PDB entry 8APJ | electron microscopy, 3.80 A resolution | chains C1 and D1 of the 42 polymer chains in the assembly

== Chain C1 ==
Name: ATP synthase subunit alpha, mitochondrial
From: Trypanosoma brucei brucei
UniProt: Q9GS23 (ATPA_TRYBB); residue numbers follow UniProt; this construct covers 1-584
Amino-acid sequence (584 residues; each row starts with the number of its first residue):
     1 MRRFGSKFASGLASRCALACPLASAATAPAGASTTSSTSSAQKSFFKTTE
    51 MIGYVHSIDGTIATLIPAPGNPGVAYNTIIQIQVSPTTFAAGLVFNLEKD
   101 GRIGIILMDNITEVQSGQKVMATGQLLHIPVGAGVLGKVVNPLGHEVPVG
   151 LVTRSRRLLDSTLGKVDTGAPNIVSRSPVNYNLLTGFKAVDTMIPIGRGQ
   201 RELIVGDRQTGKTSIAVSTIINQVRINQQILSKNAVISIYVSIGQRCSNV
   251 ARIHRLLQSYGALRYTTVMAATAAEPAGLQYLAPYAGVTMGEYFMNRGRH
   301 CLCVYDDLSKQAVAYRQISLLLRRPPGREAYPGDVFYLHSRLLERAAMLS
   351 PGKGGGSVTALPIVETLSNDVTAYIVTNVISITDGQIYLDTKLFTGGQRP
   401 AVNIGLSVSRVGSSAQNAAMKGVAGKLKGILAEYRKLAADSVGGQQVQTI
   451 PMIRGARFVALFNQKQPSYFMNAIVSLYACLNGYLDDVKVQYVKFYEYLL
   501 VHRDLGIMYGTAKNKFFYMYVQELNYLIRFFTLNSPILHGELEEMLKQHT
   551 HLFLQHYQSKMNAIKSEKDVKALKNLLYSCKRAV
Not modelled in the structure: 1-44, 152-160, 439-445
Ion coordination: Mg2+: Thr213 (together with ATP)
Residues lining bound ligands:
  - ATP (adenosine-5'-triphosphate), molecule 1: Asp207, Arg208, Gln209, Thr210, Gly211, Lys212, Thr213, Ser214, Gln245, Phe394, Arg399, Pro400, Gln464, Lys465
  - ATP, molecule 2: Ile380, Ser381, Val408, Arg410

== Chain D1 ==
Name: ATP synthase subunit beta, mitochondrial
From: Trypanosoma brucei brucei
Notes: EC 7.1.2.2
UniProt: Q9GPE9 (ATPB_TRYBB); numbering as in UniProt (aligned over 1-519)
Amino-acid sequence (519 residues; row label = number of the first residue in the row):
     1 MLTRFRSAVLRGAVSITGARAASTAPVADHKGRVGHVSQVIGAVVDVHFA
    51 DGVPPVLTALDVVDKLGRDEPLTLEIVQHLDAHTGRCIAMQTTDLLKLKA
   101 KVVSTGGNISVPVGRETLGRIFNVLGDAIDQRGPVGEKLRMPIHAVAPKL
   151 ADQAAEDAVLTTGIKVIDLILPYCKGGKIGLFGGAGVGKTVIIMELINNV
   201 AKGHGGFSVFAGVGERTREGTDLYLEMMQSKVIDLKGESKCVLVYGQMNE
   251 PPGARARVAQSALTMAEYFRDVEGQDVLLFIDNIFRFTQANSEVSALLGR
   301 IPAAVGYQPTLAEDLGQLQERITSTTKGSITSVQAVYVPADDITDPAPAT
   351 TFSHLDATTVLDRAVAESGIYPAVNPLECASRIMDPDVISVDHYNVAQDV
   401 VQMLTKYRELQDIIAVLGIDELSEEDKLIVDRARKLVKFLSQPFQVAEVF
   451 TGMTGHYVQLDDTIDSFSGLLMGTYDQVPEMAFYMVGGINSVLEKAKKMA
   501 EEAAELEKMRRARVAQASS
Not modelled in the structure: 1-26, 515-519
Ion coordination: Mg2+: Thr190 (together with ATP)
Residues lining bound ligands:
  - ATP (adenosine-5'-triphosphate), molecule 1: Gly184, Ala185, Gly186, Val187, Gly188, Lys189, Thr190, Val191, Glu215, Arg216, Tyr337, Tyr371, Phe444, Ala447, Phe450, Thr451
  - ATP, molecule 2: Ser381, Arg382, Met384, Tyr394

== Interface between chain C1 and chain D1 ==
Residue-residue contacts (91):
  Val74(C1) with Lys97(D1)
  Ala75(C1) with Leu95(D1), hydrophobic; Leu96(D1); Lys97(D1)
  Tyr76(C1) with Val40(D1), hydrophobic; Gly42(D1); Thr93(D1); Asp94(D1); Leu95(D1), hydrogen bond (backbone-backbone); Leu96(D1), hydrogen bond (backbone-backbone)
  Asn77(C1) with Asp94(D1), hydrogen bond
  Thr78(C1) with Leu95(D1)
  Phe95(C1) with Ile41(D1)
  Asn96(C1) with Val40(D1); Ile41(D1)
  Leu97(C1) with Gln39(D1); Val40(D1), hydrogen bond (backbone-backbone); Leu96(D1); Leu98(D1), hydrophobic
  Glu98(C1) with Ser38(D1); Gln39(D1); Leu98(D1)
  Lys99(C1) with Ser38(D1); Gln39(D1); Asp46(D1)
  Leu126(C1) with Asp94(D1); Leu95(D1), hydrophobic
  Asp167(C1) with Asp94(D1)
  Ala170(C1) with Asn249(D1)
  Asn172(C1) with Gln131(D1)
  Ile173(C1) with Ile121(D1), hydrophobic; Ile129(D1), hydrophobic; Thr217(D1); Gly220(D1); Thr221(D1), hydrogen bond (backbone-side chain); Tyr245(D1), hydrophobic
  Val174(C1) with Ile121(D1), hydrophobic; Ile129(D1); Asp130(D1); Gln131(D1)
  Ser175(C1) with Gln131(D1)
  Arg176(C1) with Thr217(D1); Thr221(D1)
  Arg201(C1) with Arg216(D1)
  Pro325(C1) with Ala296(D1), hydrophobic; Pro302(D1), hydrophobic
  Pro326(C1) with Val305(D1); Gly306(D1)
  Gly327(C1) with Val305(D1)
  Arg328(C1) with Val305(D1); Pro339(D1); Asp342(D1), salt bridge; Asp345(D1), salt bridge
  Gly333(C1) with Gln289(D1); Glu293(D1)
  Asp334(C1) with Glu293(D1)
  Phe336(C1) with Arg286(D1); Gln289(D1)
  Tyr337(C1) with Met248(D1); Asn249(D1); Glu250(D1); Pro251(D1); Arg255(D1); Glu293(D1)
  Ser340(C1) with Met248(D1)
  Glu344(C1) with Arg216(D1); Thr217(D1), hydrogen bond; Met248(D1); Asn249(D1)
  Thr372(C1) with Ala340(D1); Asp341(D1)
  Tyr374(C1) with Gln289(D1)
  Thr377(C1) with Ala185(D1); Tyr337(D1), hydrogen bond (backbone-side chain)
  Asn378(C1) with Tyr337(D1)
  Ile380(C1) with Ala185(D1), hydrophobic; Arg216(D1), hydrogen bond (backbone-side chain)
  Ser381(C1) with Arg216(D1), hydrogen bond (backbone-side chain); Met248(D1); Arg286(D1), hydrogen bond
  Ile382(C1) with Arg216(D1), hydrogen bond (backbone-side chain); Met248(D1), hydrophobic
  Thr383(C1) with Arg216(D1), hydrogen bond (backbone-side chain)
  Asp384(C1) with Arg216(D1), salt bridge; Arg218(D1), salt bridge
  Ser409(C1) with Phe450(D1)
  Arg410(C1) with Gly186(D1); Arg216(D1); Arg218(D1); Phe450(D1)
  Ser413(C1) with Val449(D1)
Interface residues without a listed pair, chain C1 (50 interface residues in all): Gly124, Lys165, Pro171, Pro178, Arg324, Val371, Leu406, Val411, Lys436
Interface residues without a listed pair, chain D1 (54 interface residues in all): Asp69, Leu80, Glu215, Asp222, Tyr224, Leu225, Pro252, Arg363, Glu367, Met481

== Summary ==
50 residues of chain C1 face 54 of chain D1 across their interface, with 12 hydrogen bonds and 4 salt bridges.
Polar pairs include Arg328(C1)-Asp342(D1), Arg328(C1)-Asp345(D1) and Asp384(C1)-Arg216(D1). One ATP molecule
is bound between chain C1 and chain D1. Ligands of chain C1: ATP.
Chain C1 is ATP synthase subunit alpha, mitochondrial and chain D1 is ATP synthase subunit beta,
mitochondrial, both from Trypanosoma brucei brucei; the structure, rotational state 2d of Trypanosoma brucei
mitochondrial ATP synthase, was determined by electron microscopy together with 8AP6, 8AP7, 8AP8, 8AP9, 8APA,
8APB and 7 further entries from the same study.
